PDB entry 8FFZ | electron microscopy, 3.80 A resolution | chains C and D of the 10 polymer chains in the assembly

== Chain C ==
Molecule: Transcription factor tau 131 kDa subunit
Organism: Saccharomyces cerevisiae
UniProtKB: P33339 (TFC4_YEAST); numbering as in UniProt (aligned over 1-1025)
Sequence (1025 residues; numbered 1 to 1025; the number before each row is that of its first residue):
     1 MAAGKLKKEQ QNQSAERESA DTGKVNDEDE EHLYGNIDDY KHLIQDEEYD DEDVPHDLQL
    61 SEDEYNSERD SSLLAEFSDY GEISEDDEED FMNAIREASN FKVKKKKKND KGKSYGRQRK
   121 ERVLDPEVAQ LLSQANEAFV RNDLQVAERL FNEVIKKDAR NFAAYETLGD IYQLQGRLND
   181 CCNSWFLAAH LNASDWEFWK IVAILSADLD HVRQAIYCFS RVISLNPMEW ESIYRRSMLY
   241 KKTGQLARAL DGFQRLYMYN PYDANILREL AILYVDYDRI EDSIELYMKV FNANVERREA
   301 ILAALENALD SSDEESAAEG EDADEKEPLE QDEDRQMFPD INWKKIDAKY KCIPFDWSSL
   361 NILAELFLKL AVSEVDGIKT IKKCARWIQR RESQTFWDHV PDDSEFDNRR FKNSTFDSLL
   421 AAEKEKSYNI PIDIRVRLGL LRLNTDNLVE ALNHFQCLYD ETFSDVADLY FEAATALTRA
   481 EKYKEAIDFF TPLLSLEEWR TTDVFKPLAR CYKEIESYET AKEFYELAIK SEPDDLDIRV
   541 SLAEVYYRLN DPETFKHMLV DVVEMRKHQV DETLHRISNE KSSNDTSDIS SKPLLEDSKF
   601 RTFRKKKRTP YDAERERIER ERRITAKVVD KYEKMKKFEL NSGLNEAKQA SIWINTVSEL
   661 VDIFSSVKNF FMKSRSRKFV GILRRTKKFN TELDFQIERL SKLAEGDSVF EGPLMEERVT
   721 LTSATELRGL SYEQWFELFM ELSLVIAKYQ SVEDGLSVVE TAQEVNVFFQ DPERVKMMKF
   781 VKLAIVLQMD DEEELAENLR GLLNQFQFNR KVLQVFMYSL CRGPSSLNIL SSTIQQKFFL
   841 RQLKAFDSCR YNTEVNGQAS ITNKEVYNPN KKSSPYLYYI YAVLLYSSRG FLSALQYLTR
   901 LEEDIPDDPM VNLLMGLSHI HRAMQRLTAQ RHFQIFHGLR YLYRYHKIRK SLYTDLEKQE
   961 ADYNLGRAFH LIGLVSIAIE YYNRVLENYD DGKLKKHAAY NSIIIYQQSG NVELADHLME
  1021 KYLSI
Unresolved in the structure: 1-126, 312-331, 577-612, 641-644, 674-715
Swiss-Prot annotation at these positions:
  - modified residue: S311 (Phosphoserine)
  - natural variant: I280 (I280T: In strain: SK1), M635 (M635V: In strain: SK1), I1025 (I1025V: In strain: SK1)
  - mutagenesis: E148 (E148K: In PCF1-17; increases RNA polymerase III gene transcription), F162 (F162L: In PCF1-12; increases RNA polymerase III gene transcription; F162S: In PCF1-139; increases RNA polymerase III gene transcription), A164 (A164V: In PCF1-19; increases RNA polymerase III gene transcription), T167 (T167I: In PCF1-2; increases RNA polymerase III gene transcription due to an increase in the recruitment of BRF1 to TFIIIC-DNA. No effect on affinity of TFIIIC for DNA), Y172 (Y172C: In PCF1-11; increases RNA polymerase III gene transcription), A188 (A188T: In PCF1-23; increases RNA polymerase III gene transcription), H190 (H190Y: In PCF1-1; affects the rate of recruitment of TFIIIB to the template. Increases the amount of transcriptionally active TFIIIB. Increases RNA polymerase III gene transcription ...), N192 (N192L: In PCF1-138; increases RNA polymerase III gene transcription), W199 (W199R: In PCF1-15; increases RNA polymerase III gene transcription), L469 (L469K: RNA polymerase III defective. Defect in the recruitment of BRF1 into TFIIIB-TFIIIC-DNA complexes and diminished direct interaction between TFC4 and BRF1 ...), E472 (E472K: RNA polymerase III defective), V504 (V504K: RNA polymerase III defective), 3 further mutagenesis entries in UniProt

== Chain D ==
Molecule: Transcription factor tau 95 kDa subunit
Organism: Saccharomyces cerevisiae
UniProtKB: P32367 (TFC1_YEAST); residue numbers follow UniProt; this construct covers 1-649
Sequence (649 residues; row label = number of the first residue in the row):
     1 MPVEEPLATL SSIPDSSADQ APPLIADEFT LDLPRIPSLE LPLNVSTKHS SIQKAIKMCG
    61 GIEKVKEAFK EHGPIESQHG LQLYLNDDTD SDGSKSYFNE HPVIGKRVPF RDESVILKVT
   121 MPKGTLSKNN NSVKDSIKSL KDSNKLRVTP VSIVDNTIKF REMSDFQIKL DNVPSAREFK
   181 SSFGSLEWNN FKSFVNSVPD NDSQPQENIG NLILDRSVKI PSTDFQLPPP PKLSMVGFPL
   241 LYKYKANPFA KKKKNGVTEV KGTYIKNYQL FVHDLSDKTV IPSQAHEQVL YDFEVAKKTK
   301 VYPGTKSDSK FYESLEECLK ILRELFARRP IWVKRHLDGI VPKKIHHTMK IALALISYRF
   361 TMGPWRNTYI KFGIDPRSSV EYAQYQTEYF KIERKLLSSP IVKKNVPKPP PLVFESDTPG
   421 GIDSRFKFDG KRIPWYLMLQ IDLLIGEPNI AEVFHNVEYL DKANELTGWF KELDLVKIRR
   481 IVKYELGCMV QGNYEYNKYK LKYFKTMLFV KESMVPENKN SEEGMGVNTN KDADGDINMD
   541 AGSQMSSNAI EEDKGIAAGD DFDDNGAITE EPDDAALENE EMDTDQNLKV PASIDDDVDD
   601 VDADEEEQES FDVKTASFQD IINKIAKLDP KTAETMKSEL KGFVDEVDL
Unresolved in the structure: 1-23, 250-611, 648-649
Swiss-Prot annotation at these positions:
  - motif: A296 to K300 (Nuclear localization signal)
  - modified residue: S617 (Phosphoserine)
  - mutagenesis: E447 (E447K: Temperature-sensitive. TFCIII-DNA complexes present a shift in their 5' border, generate slow-migrating TFIIIB-DNA complexes upon stripping TFIIIC by heparin or heat treatment, and allow ...)

== Chain C / chain D interface ==
Contacting residue pairs (189; chain C residue first):
  E737(C) with W188(D)
  M740(C) with W188(D), hydrophobic
  E741(C) with W188(D)
  L744(C) with L186(D); W188(D), hydrophobic
  K748(C) with D92(D); S185(D); E187(D), salt bridge
  K776(C) with V195(D); V198(D), hydrogen bond (side chain-backbone); D200(D), salt bridge
  M777(C) with W188(D), hydrophobic; F191(D), hydrophobic; K192(D); V195(D), hydrophobic
  F780(C) with F191(D); V195(D), hydrophobic
  V781(C) with F191(D), hydrophobic
  L783(C) with F183(D), hydrophobic
  A784(C) with F191(D), hydrophobic
  L787(C) with F183(D), hydrophobic
  Q788(C) with L186(D)
  D790(C) with K64(D), salt bridge
  F806(C) with D200(D)
  F808(C) with P205(D)
  N809(C) with V198(D); P199(D), hydrogen bond (side chain-backbone); D202(D)
  R810(C) with D202(D), salt bridge; Q204(D), hydrogen bond (side chain-backbone); P205(D); E207(D), hydrogen bond (side chain-backbone); N208(D); L212(D)
  K811(C) with E178(D), salt bridge; S197(D), hydrogen bond
  Q814(C) with S175(D), hydrogen bond; I209(D); Q226(D), hydrogen bond (side chain-backbone); P228(D)
  V815(C) with F179(D); F183(D), hydrophobic; F194(D), hydrophobic
  M817(C) with P228(D), hydrophobic; P229(D)
  Y818(C) with F98(D), hydrophobic; V173(D); S175(D), hydrogen bond; A176(D), hydrogen bond (side chain-backbone); F179(D), hydrophobic; P228(D), hydrophobic
  S819(C) with F179(D)
  L820(C) with P231(D)
  C821(C) with F98(D), hydrophobic; N99(D); P231(D)
  R822(C) with Y84(D); N99(D); E100(D), hydrogen bond (side chain-backbone)
  G823(C) with Q82(D)
  P824(C) with H79(D); Q82(D)
  S826(C) with P231(D)
  L827(C) with K232(D)
  L830(C) with P231(D)
  F846(C) with P205(D), hydrophobic
  N863(C) with N201(D); D202(D), hydrogen bond (side chain-backbone)
  E865(C) with N201(D), hydrogen bond; S203(D)
  V866(C) with D202(D); S203(D)
  Y867(C) with S203(D), hydrogen bond (backbone-backbone); Q206(D), hydrogen bond (backbone-side chain)
  N868(C) with Q206(D)
  K872(C) with Q206(D); E207(D), salt bridge
  S873(C) with Q206(D)
  S874(C) with P205(D), hydrogen bond (side chain-backbone)
  P875(C) with Q206(D); F225(D), hydrophobic
  Y876(C) with P205(D); E207(D); N208(D); I209(D), hydrogen bond (side chain-backbone); F225(D), hydrogen bond (side chain-backbone); L227(D), hydrophobic
  Y879(C) with L227(D), hydrophobic; P228(D), hydrogen bond (side chain-backbone); P230(D)
  Y886(C) with K232(D); L233(D), hydrogen bond (side chain-backbone); M235(D)
  S887(C) with M235(D)
  R889(C) with M235(D), hydrogen bond (side chain-backbone)
  F891(C) with M235(D), hydrophobic
  I905(C) with F225(D), hydrophobic; L227(D), hydrophobic
  D907(C) with T223(D), hydrogen bond (backbone-side chain)
  D908(C) with T223(D); D224(D); F225(D), hydrogen bond (side chain-backbone); L227(D)
  P909(C) with D224(D)
  M910(C) with I168(D), hydrophobic; L227(D); P230(D)
  V911(C) with L227(D), hydrophobic
  L913(C) with I168(D), hydrophobic
  L914(C) with L233(D), hydrophobic
  L917(C) with F166(D), hydrophobic
  H921(C) with L233(D); S234(D); M235(D), hydrogen bond (side chain-backbone)
  M924(C) with L240(D), hydrophobic
  Q925(C) with N247(D)
  R926(C) with N247(D), hydrogen bond (backbone-side chain); F249(D)
  T928(C) with N247(D), hydrogen bond (backbone-side chain)
  R931(C) with N247(D)
  H932(C) with Y242(D), hydrogen bond; Y244(D); K245(D); A246(D), hydrogen bond (side chain-backbone)
  I935(C) with Y242(D), hydrophobic
  R949(C) with K169(D)
  L952(C) with K219(D); P221(D), hydrophobic
  Y953(C) with P221(D); D224(D), hydrogen bond
  L956(C) with K169(D); D171(D)
  E957(C) with K169(D); N172(D), hydrogen bond
  E960(C) with Q167(D); I168(D); K169(D), hydrogen bond (side chain-backbone)
  Y963(C) with S164(D), hydrogen bond; D165(D), hydrogen bond (side chain-backbone); Q167(D)
  N964(C) with F166(D); Q167(D), hydrogen bond (side chain-backbone)
  R967(C) with M163(D); S164(D), hydrogen bond (side chain-backbone); F166(D); S234(D), hydrogen bond; V236(D)
  A968(C) with F166(D)
  H970(C) with M163(D); P239(D)
  L971(C) with S234(D); P239(D); L240(D), hydrogen bond (backbone-backbone)
  I972(C) with L240(D); Y242(D)
  G973(C) with L240(D)
  L974(C) with Y244(D)
  D991(C) with K169(D), salt bridge
  K993(C) with N86(D), hydrogen bond (backbone-side chain)
  L994(C) with Q167(D); K169(D)
  K996(C) with L85(D), hydrogen bond (side chain-backbone); N86(D)
  H997(C) with L85(D); N86(D); E100(D), salt bridge; S164(D), hydrogen bond; Q167(D), hydrogen bond
  Y1000(C) with P42(D), hydrophobic; V103(D); F160(D); R161(D); E162(D), hydrogen bond (side chain-backbone); S164(D)
  N1001(C) with M163(D); S164(D), hydrogen bond
  I1004(C) with R161(D)
  M1019(C) with P42(D); L43(D)
  L1023(C) with P42(D); L43(D); N44(D), hydrogen bond (backbone-backbone)
  S1024(C) with N44(D)
  I1025(C) with L43(D), hydrophobic; N44(D), hydrogen bond (backbone-backbone); V45(D); S46(D), hydrogen bond (backbone-side chain); S51(D), hydrogen bond (backbone-side chain); M58(D), hydrophobic
Other interface residues (no listed pair), chain C (103 interface residues in all): A747, E773, V812, N828, V883, S888, L927, A929, T954, I977, E1020
Other interface residues (no listed pair), chain D (93 interface residues in all): K54, K95, S96, Y97, H101, L170, G184, N196, I213, I220, L241

== Summary ==
103 residues of chain C and 93 residues of chain D are in contact, with 46 hydrogen bonds and 8 salt bridges.
Polar pairs include K748(C)-E187(D), K776(C)-D200(D) and D790(C)-K64(D). From UniProt: 15 mutagenesis sites on
chain C; one mutagenesis site on chain D.
Chain C is Transcription factor tau 131 kDa subunit and chain D is Transcription factor tau 95 kDa subunit,
both from Saccharomyces cerevisiae; the structure, TFIIIA-TFIIIC-Brf1-TBP complex bound to 5S rRNA gene, was
determined by electron microscopy.
